Entry 8KEI (electron microscopy, 3.56 A resolution); this record covers chains B and C of the 5 polymer chains in the assembly.

[Chain B]
Molecule: Cytochrome b-245 heavy chain
From: Homo sapiens
Notes: EC 1.-.-.-
UniProt: P04839 (CY24B_HUMAN); residue numbers follow UniProt; this construct covers 6-570
Amino-acid sequence (565 residues; each row starts with the number of its first residue):
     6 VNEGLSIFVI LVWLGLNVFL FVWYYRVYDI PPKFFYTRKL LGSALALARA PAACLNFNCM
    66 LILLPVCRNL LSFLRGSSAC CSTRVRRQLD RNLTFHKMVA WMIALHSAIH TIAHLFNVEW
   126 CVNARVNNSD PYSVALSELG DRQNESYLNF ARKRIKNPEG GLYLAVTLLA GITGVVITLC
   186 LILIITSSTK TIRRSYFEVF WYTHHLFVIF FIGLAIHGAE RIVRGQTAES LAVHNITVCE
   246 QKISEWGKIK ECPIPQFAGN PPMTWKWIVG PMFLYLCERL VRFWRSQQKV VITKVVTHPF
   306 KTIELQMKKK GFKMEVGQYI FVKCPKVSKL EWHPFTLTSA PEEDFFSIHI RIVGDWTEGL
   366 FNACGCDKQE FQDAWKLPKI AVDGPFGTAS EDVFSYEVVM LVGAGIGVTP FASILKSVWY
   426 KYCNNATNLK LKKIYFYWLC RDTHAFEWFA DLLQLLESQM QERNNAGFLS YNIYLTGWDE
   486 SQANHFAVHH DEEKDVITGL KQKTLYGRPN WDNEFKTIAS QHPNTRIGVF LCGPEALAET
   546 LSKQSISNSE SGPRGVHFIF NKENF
Disordered / not traced: 373-380, 484-506
Swiss-Prot annotation at these positions:
  - binding site (heme b): H101, H115, W206, H209, H222, R226, I227, M268, Y280, R287
  - binding site (FAD): R199, S200, W337, H338, P339, T341, H354, R356, W361, T362
  - binding site (NADPH): I411, R446, T481, R513
  - glycosylation (N-linked (GlcNAc...) asparagine): N132, N149, N240
  - cross-link (Glycyl lysine isopeptide (Lys-Gly)): K161 (interchain with G-Cter in ubiquitin), K255 (interchain with G-Cter in ubiquitin), K294 (interchain with G-Cter in ubiquitin), K299 (interchain with G-Cter in ubiquitin), K306 (interchain with G-Cter in ubiquitin), K328 (interchain with G-Cter in ubiquitin), K334 (interchain with G-Cter in ubiquitin), K381 (interchain with G-Cter in ubiquitin), K506 (interchain with G-Cter in ubiquitin), K567 (interchain with G-Cter in ubiquitin)
  - natural variant: W18 (W18C: In CGDX), G20 (G20R: In CGDX), Y41 (Y41D: In CGDX), R54 to A55 (deletion: In CGDX), R54 (R54M: In CGDX; R54S: In CGDX), A55 (A55D: In CGDX), A57 (A57E: In CGDX), C59 (C59R: In CGDX; C59W: In CGDX), H101 (H101R: In CGDX; H101Y: In CGDX), H119 (H119R: In CGDX), A156 (A156T: In CGDX), T178 (T178P: In IMD34), 42 further natural variant entries in UniProt
  - mutagenesis: F570 (F570A: Moderately decreases superoxide-generating NADPH oxidase activity; F570G: Moderately decreases superoxide-generating NADPH oxidase activity)
Disulfides: C244-C257
Covalent attachments: N-acetylglucosamine (NAG) linked to N132, N149, N240
Bound ions: heme Fe site 1: H101, H209; heme Fe site 2 near H115 (its only coordinating residue here)
Small-molecule neighbours:
  - heme (HEM), molecule 1: V6, I67, V71, L98, H101, K102, A105, W106, L186, I189, I190, S193, R198, F205, W206, H209, F212, F215, F216
  - heme (HEM), molecule 2: R54, A57, L60, N61, S112, H115, T116, H119, A175, G176, G179, V180, I182, T183, F215, L219, H222, G223, A224, R226, I227, V228
  - p22phox (LBN; 1-palmitoyl-2-oleoyl-sn-glycero-3-phosphocholine): K44, L45, G47, S48, L52, L110, I114, I117, F121, W125, D135, S138

[Chain C]
Molecule: monoclonal antibody 7G5 heavy chain
From: Oryctolagus cuniculus
Notes: antibody fragment or engineered binder
Amino-acid sequence (224 residues; row label = number of the first residue in the row):
     2 QSLEESGGDL VKPGASLTLT CTASGIDFSG YHYMCWVRQA PGKGLEWIGC THSGDGTTYY
    62 ARWAKGRFTI SKTSSTTVTL QMTSLTAADT ATYFCARRYV FSGGYSGLDS WGPGTLVTVS
   122 SASTKGPSVF PLAPSSKSTS GGTAALGCLV KDYFPEPVTV SWNSGALTSG VHTFPAVLQS
   182 SGLYSLSSVV TVPSSSLGTQ TYICNVNHKP SNTKVDKKVE PKSC
Disulfides: C22-C96, C36-C51, C149-C205

[Chain B / chain C interface]
Contacting residue pairs (14):
  Q246(B) - D56(C)  hydrogen bond
  K247(B) - Y34(C)
  K247(B) - H53(C)
  K247(B) - Y60(C)  hydrogen bond
  S249(B) - Y32(C)
  S249(B) - G104(C)
  S249(B) - G105(C)
  E250(B) - Y32(C)
  E250(B) - Y34(C)
  E250(B) - R99(C)  salt bridge
  E250(B) - V101(C)
  K253(B) - G104(C)
  K253(B) - G105(C)
  K253(B) - Y106(C)
Interface residues without a listed pair, chain C (12 interface residues in all): T58, S107

[Overview]
The interface between chain B and chain C involves 5 residues on one side and 12 on the other, with 2 hydrogen
bonds and 1 salt bridge. Polar pairs include E250(B)-R99(C), Q246(B)-D56(C) and K247(B)-Y60(C). Chain B binds
heme and p22phox.
Chain B is Cytochrome b-245 heavy chain (Homo sapiens) and chain C is monoclonal antibody 7G5 heavy chain
(Oryctolagus cuniculus); the structure, Cryo-EM structure of NADPH oxidase 2 in complex with p22phox and EROS,
was determined by electron microscopy.
